PDB entry 9CBN | electron microscopy, 3.33 A resolution | chains C and D of the 8 polymer chains in the assembly

== Chain C (and D) ==
Protein: Structural protein
Source organism: Human astrovirus 1
Notes: chain D of this document is another copy of the same molecule, construct and numbering; everything in this record applies to it too
UniProtKB: Q82452 (Q82452_HASV1); residues 429-645 here = UniProt positions 429-645
Chain sequence (228 residues; numbered 428 to 655; the number before each row is that of its first residue):
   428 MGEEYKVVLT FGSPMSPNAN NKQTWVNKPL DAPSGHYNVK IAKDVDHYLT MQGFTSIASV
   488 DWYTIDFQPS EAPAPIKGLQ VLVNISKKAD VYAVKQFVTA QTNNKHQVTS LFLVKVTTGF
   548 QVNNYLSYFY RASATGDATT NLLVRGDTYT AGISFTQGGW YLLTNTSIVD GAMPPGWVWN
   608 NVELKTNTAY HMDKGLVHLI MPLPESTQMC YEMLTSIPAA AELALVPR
Disordered / not traced: 428-430, 599, 603, 645-655 (chain D: 428-430, 602-603, 645-655)
Sequence notes: initiating methionine (428); expression tag (646-655)

== How chain C and chain D interact ==
Disulfides between the chains: Cys-637(C)/Cys-637(D)
Pairs across the interface - 64 pairs, chain C then chain D:
  Asn-447(C) / His-618(D)
  Asn-448(C) / Thr-566(D)  hydrogen bond (backbone-side chain)
  Asn-448(C) / His-618(D)
  Lys-449(C) / Thr-566(D)
  Gln-450(C) / Arg-558(D)
  Gln-450(C) / Ala-565(D)
  Trp-452(C) / Asp-564(D)
  Phe-494(C) / Phe-494(D)
  Tyr-555(C) / Ser-560(D)
  Tyr-555(C) / Ala-561(D)  hydrogen bond (side chain-backbone)
  Phe-556(C) / Arg-558(D)  hydrogen bond (backbone-side chain)
  Tyr-557(C) / Arg-558(D)
  Arg-558(C) / Gln-450(D)
  Arg-558(C) / Phe-556(D)  hydrogen bond (side chain-backbone)
  Arg-558(C) / Tyr-557(D)
  Arg-558(C) / Arg-558(D)  hydrogen bond (backbone-backbone)
  Arg-558(C) / Ala-559(D)
  Arg-558(C) / Ile-627(D)  hydrogen bond (side chain-backbone)
  Arg-558(C) / Met-628(D)
  Ala-559(C) / Tyr-557(D)
  Ser-560(C) / Tyr-555(D)
  Ala-561(C) / Tyr-555(D)  hydrogen bond (backbone-side chain)
  Ala-561(C) / Arg-572(D)  hydrogen bond (backbone-side chain)
  Gly-563(C) / Trp-452(D)
  Gly-563(C) / Arg-572(D)  hydrogen bond (backbone-side chain)
  Gly-563(C) / Tyr-576(D)
  Asp-564(C) / Trp-452(D)
  Asp-564(C) / Tyr-576(D)
  Ala-565(C) / Gln-450(D)  hydrogen bond (backbone-side chain)
  Thr-566(C) / Asn-448(D)
  Thr-566(C) / Gln-450(D)
  Thr-567(C) / Gln-450(D)  hydrogen bond (backbone-side chain)
  Thr-567(C) / Met-628(D)
  Leu-569(C) / Ile-627(D)  hydrophobic
  Leu-569(C) / Met-628(D)
  Arg-572(C) / Ser-560(D)
  Arg-572(C) / Ala-561(D)  hydrogen bond (side chain-backbone)
  Arg-572(C) / Gly-563(D)  hydrogen bond (side chain-backbone)
  Tyr-576(C) / Asp-564(D)
  His-618(C) / Asn-447(D)
  His-618(C) / Asn-448(D)
  His-618(C) / Met-628(D)
  Met-619(C) / Val-624(D)
  Met-619(C) / Met-628(D)  hydrophobic
  Met-619(C) / Pro-631(D)
  Asp-620(C) / Pro-631(D)
  Lys-621(C) / Thr-634(D)
  Lys-621(C) / Gln-635(D)  hydrogen bond (side chain-backbone)
  Lys-621(C) / Met-636(D)
  Val-624(C) / Met-619(D)
  Val-624(C) / Leu-630(D)  hydrophobic
  Ile-627(C) / Arg-558(D)  hydrogen bond (backbone-side chain)
  Ile-627(C) / Met-619(D)  hydrophobic
  Met-628(C) / Arg-558(D)
  Met-628(C) / Tyr-617(D)
  Met-628(C) / His-618(D)
  Met-628(C) / Met-619(D)  hydrogen bond (side chain-backbone)
  Pro-629(C) / Met-619(D)
  Leu-630(C) / Met-619(D)
  Pro-631(C) / Met-619(D)
  Gln-635(C) / Lys-621(D)  hydrogen bond (backbone-side chain)
  Gln-635(C) / Glu-639(D)
  Met-636(C) / Lys-621(D)
  Cys-637(C) / Cys-637(D)  disulfide
Other interface residues (no listed pair), chain C (39 interface residues in all): Pro-496, Thr-526, Thr-562, Tyr-617, Thr-634
Other interface residues (no listed pair), chain D (43 interface residues in all): Lys-433, Lys-449, Thr-451, Tyr-490, Asp-493, Thr-526, Thr-562, Thr-567, Leu-569, Asp-620, Pro-629

== Summary ==
The interface between chain C and chain D involves 39 residues on one side and 43 on the other; the contacts
include 1 disulfide bond and 17 hydrogen bonds. Polar pairs include Asn-448(C)/Thr-566(D),
Tyr-555(C)/Ala-561(D) and Phe-556(C)/Arg-558(D).
Chain C and chain D are both Structural protein (Human astrovirus 1); the structure, HAstV1 spike in complex
with neutralizing Fabs 3H4 and 3B4, was determined by electron microscopy together with 9CN2 from the same
study.
